PDB entry 8ABE | electron microscopy, 2.30 A resolution | chains C and N of the 20 polymer chains in the assembly

[Chain C (and N)]
Molecule: Cytochrome b
Organism: Yarrowia lipolytica
Notes: chain N of this document is another copy of the same molecule, construct and numbering; everything in this record applies to it too
UniProtKB: Q9B6D0 (CYB_YARLI); numbering as in UniProt (aligned over 1-385)
Chain sequence (385 residues; row label = number of the first residue in the row):
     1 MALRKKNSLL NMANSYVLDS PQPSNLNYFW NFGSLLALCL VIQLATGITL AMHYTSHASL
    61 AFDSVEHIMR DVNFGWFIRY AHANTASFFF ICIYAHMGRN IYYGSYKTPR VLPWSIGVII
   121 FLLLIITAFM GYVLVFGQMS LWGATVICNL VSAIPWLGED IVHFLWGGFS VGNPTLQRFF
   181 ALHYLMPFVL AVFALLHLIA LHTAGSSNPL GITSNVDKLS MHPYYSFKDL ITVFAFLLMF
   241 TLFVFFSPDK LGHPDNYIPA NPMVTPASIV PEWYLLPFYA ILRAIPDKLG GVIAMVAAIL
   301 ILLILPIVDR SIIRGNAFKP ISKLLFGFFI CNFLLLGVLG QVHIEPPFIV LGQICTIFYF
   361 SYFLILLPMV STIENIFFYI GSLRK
Not modelled in the structure: 384-385
Ion coordination: heme Fe site 1: H82, H183; heme Fe site 2: H96, H197
Small-molecule neighbours:
  - heme (HEM), molecule 1: W30, G33, S34, L36, A37, F89, I93, H96, M97, R99, N100, S105, R110, P113, W114, G117, V118, I120, F121, L190, A194, H197, L198, L201, S206, S207
  - heme (HEM), molecule 2: L40, Q43, L44, G47, I48, L50, A51, Y54, V65, R79, H82, A83, A86, F89, L124, T127, A128, G131, Y132, L134, V135, F180, H183, Y184, P187, L190, Y274
  - 1,2-diacyl-sn-glycero-3-phosphocholine (PC1): N27, F29, Y94, A95, G98, R99, Y102, Y103, P209, A317, K323, F326, G327, I330, C331, F333
  - phosphatidylethanolamine (PTY), molecule 1: S34, A37, L38, V41, H222, P223, S226, F227, D229, L230, V233, F234
  - phosphatidylethanolamine (PTY), molecule 2: I42, T46, F74, F77, L237, F240, F245
Curated features (UniProtKB/Swiss-Prot):
  - binding site (heme b): H82, H96, H183, H197
  - binding site (a ubiquinone): H202

[Chain C / chain N interface]
Pairs across the interface (43; chain C residue first):
  N7(C) - L112(N)
  S8(C) - I199(N)
  S8(C) - T203(N)
  L9(C) - L112(N)  hydrophobic
  L9(C) - I116(N)  hydrophobic
  L9(C) - I199(N)  hydrophobic
  M12(C) - I199(N)  hydrophobic
  I48(C) - A181(N)
  I48(C) - L185(N)  hydrophobic
  A51(C) - Q177(N)
  A51(C) - A181(N)  hydrophobic
  M52(C) - Q177(N)
  M52(C) - R178(N)
  M52(C) - A181(N)  hydrophobic
  M52(C) - L182(N)  hydrophobic
  Y54(C) - Q177(N)  hydrogen bond (backbone-side chain)
  T55(C) - H57(N)
  T55(C) - Q177(N)  hydrogen bond
  H57(C) - T55(N)
  L60(C) - L60(N)  hydrophobic
  L112(C) - N7(N)
  I116(C) - L9(N)  hydrophobic
  Q177(C) - A51(N)
  Q177(C) - M52(N)
  Q177(C) - Y54(N)  hydrogen bond (side chain-backbone)
  Q177(C) - T55(N)  hydrogen bond
  R178(C) - M52(N)
  F180(C) - F180(N)  hydrophobic
  A181(C) - I48(N)
  A181(C) - A51(N)  hydrophobic
  A181(C) - M52(N)  hydrophobic
  A181(C) - Y184(N)  hydrogen bond (backbone-side chain)
  L182(C) - M52(N)  hydrophobic
  Y184(C) - A181(N)  hydrogen bond (side chain-backbone)
  Y184(C) - Y184(N)  hydrophobic
  Y184(C) - L185(N)
  L185(C) - I48(N)  hydrophobic
  L185(C) - Y184(N)
  L185(C) - F188(N)  hydrophobic
  F188(C) - L185(N)  hydrophobic
  I199(C) - L9(N)  hydrophobic
  I199(C) - M12(N)  hydrophobic
  T203(C) - S8(N)
Also at the interface, not in a pair above, chain C (27 interface residues in all): H53, S56, L196, A200
Also at the interface, not in a pair above, chain N (27 interface residues in all): H53, S56, L196, A200

[Overview]
The chain C/chain N interface involves 27 residues from each chain, with 6 hydrogen bonds. Polar pairs include
Y54(C)-Q177(N), T55(C)-Q177(N) and A181(C)-Y184(N). Ligands of chain C: heme,
1,2-diacyl-sn-glycero-3-phosphocholine and phosphatidylethanolamine. Curated annotation (UniProt) lists 4 heme
b-binding residues and ubiquinone-binding residue H202(C) on chain C.
Chain C and chain N are both Cytochrome b (Yarrowia lipolytica); the structure, Complex III2 from Yarrowia
lipolytica, oxidised with ferricyanide, b-position, was determined by electron microscopy, deposited together
with 8AB6, 8AB7, 8AB8, 8AB9, 8ABA, 8ABB and 11 further entries.
